Entry 5VUE (X-ray diffraction, 1.80 A resolution); this record covers chains A and C of the 3 polymer chains in the assembly.

[Chain A]
Protein: HLA class I histocompatibility antigen, B-57 alpha chain
From: Homo sapiens
UniProtKB: P18465 (1B57_HUMAN); residues 1-276 here correspond to UniProt positions 25-300 (UniProt number = residue number + 24)
Chain sequence (276 residues; numbered 1 to 276; the number before each row is that of its first residue):
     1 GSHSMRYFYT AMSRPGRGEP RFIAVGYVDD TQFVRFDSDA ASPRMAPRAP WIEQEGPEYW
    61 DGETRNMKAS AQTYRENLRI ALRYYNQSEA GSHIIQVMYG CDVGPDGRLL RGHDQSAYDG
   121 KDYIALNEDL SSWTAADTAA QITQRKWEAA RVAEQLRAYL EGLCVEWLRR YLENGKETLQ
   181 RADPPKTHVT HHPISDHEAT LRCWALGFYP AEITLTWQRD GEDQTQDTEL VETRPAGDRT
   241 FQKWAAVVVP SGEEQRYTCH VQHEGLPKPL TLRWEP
Disulfides: C101-C164, C203-C259

[Chain C]
Protein: Nonamer peptide: LEU-THR-VAL-GLN-VAL-ALA-ARG-VAL-TRP
Chain sequence (9 residues; row label = number of the first residue in the row):
     1 LTVQVARVW

[Interface between chain A and chain C]
Contacting residue pairs (39):
  M5(A) with L1(C)
  Y7(A) with L1(C), hydrogen bond (side chain-backbone); T2(C)
  Y9(A) with T2(C)
  M45(A) with T2(C)
  Y59(A) with L1(C), hydrophobic
  E63(A) with L1(C); T2(C), hydrogen bond
  N66(A) with T2(C), hydrogen bond; V3(C), hydrogen bond (side chain-backbone); Q4(C)
  M67(A) with T2(C)
  T73(A) with R7(C)
  Y74(A) with R7(C)
  N77(A) with R7(C), hydrogen bond (side chain-backbone); V8(C); W9(C), hydrogen bond (side chain-backbone)
  I80(A) with V8(C), hydrophobic; W9(C)
  Y84(A) with W9(C), hydrogen bond (side chain-backbone)
  I95(A) with W9(C), hydrophobic
  Y99(A) with T2(C); V3(C), hydrogen bond (side chain-backbone)
  D114(A) with R7(C), salt bridge
  A117(A) with W9(C)
  Y123(A) with W9(C), hydrophobic
  T143(A) with W9(C), hydrogen bond (side chain-backbone)
  K146(A) with W9(C), hydrogen bond (side chain-backbone)
  W147(A) with R7(C); V8(C), hydrogen bond (side chain-backbone); W9(C)
  V152(A) with R7(C)
  Q155(A) with V5(C)
  L156(A) with R7(C)
  Y159(A) with L1(C), hydrogen bond (side chain-backbone); T2(C); V3(C), hydrophobic
  W167(A) with L1(C), hydrophobic
  Y171(A) with L1(C), hydrogen bond (side chain-backbone)
Also at the interface, not in a pair above, chain A (33 interface residues in all): G62, A81, S116, Y118, W133, L163
Also at the interface, not in a pair above, chain C (9 interface residues in all): A6
Interface features reported in the paper:
  - specific contacts: D114(A)-R7(C) (salt bridge)

[In short]
Chain A and chain C form an interface of 33 and 9 residues respectively; the contacts include 13 hydrogen
bonds and 1 salt bridge. Polar contacts include D114(A)-R7(C), Y7(A)-L1(C) and E63(A)-T2(C). The authors
report a salt bridge between D114(A) and R7(C).
Chain A is HLA class I histocompatibility antigen, B-57 alpha chain (Homo sapiens) and chain C is Nonamer
peptide: LEU-THR-VAL-GLN-VAL-ALA-ARG-VAL-TRP; the structure, HLA-B*57:01 presenting LTVQVARVW, was determined
by X-ray diffraction together with 5VUD, 5VUF, 5VVP, 5VWD, 5VWF, 5VWH and 5VWJ from the same study.
